4ANG - chains A and C of the 5 polymer chains in the assembly; structure by X-ray diffraction, 3.50 A resolution.

== Chain A (and C) ==
Name: Coat protein
From: Pseudomonas phage PRR1
Notes: chain C of this document is another copy of the same molecule, construct and numbering; everything in this record applies to it too
UniProtKB: P03616 (COAT_BPPRR); residues 1-131 here = UniProt positions 1-131
Chain sequence (131 residues; each row starts with the number of its first residue):
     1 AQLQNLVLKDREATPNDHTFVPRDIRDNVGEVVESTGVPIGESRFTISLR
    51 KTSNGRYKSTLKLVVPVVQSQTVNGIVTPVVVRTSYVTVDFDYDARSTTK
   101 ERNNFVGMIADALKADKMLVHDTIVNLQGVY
Construct notes: conflict Lys-117 (Leu in P03616)
Swiss-Prot annotation at these positions:
  - binding site (Ca(2+)): Gln-2, Tyr-131

== How chain A and chain C interact ==
Pairs across the interface (18):
  Ala-1(A) / Gln-2(C)
  Gln-2(A) / Gln-2(C)
  Leu-3(A) / Gln-2(C)
  Asp-24(A) / Asn-28(C)
  Ile-25(A) / Asn-28(C)
  Arg-26(A) / Asn-28(C)
  Arg-26(A) / Leu-49(C)
  Gly-37(A) / Ser-97(C)
  Gly-37(A) / Thr-99(C)
  Gly-37(A) / Arg-102(C)  hydrogen bond (backbone-side chain)
  Val-38(A) / Ala-95(C)
  Val-38(A) / Arg-96(C)
  Val-38(A) / Ser-97(C)
  Pro-39(A) / Tyr-57(C)
  Pro-39(A) / Ala-95(C)
  Pro-39(A) / Ser-97(C)
  Ile-40(A) / Ala-95(C)
  Ile-40(A) / Arg-96(C)
Interface residues without a listed pair, chain A (12 interface residues in all): Arg-23, Glu-42
Interface residues without a listed pair, chain C (10 interface residues in all): Thr-98

== Summary ==
The interface between chain A and chain C involves 12 residues on one side and 10 on the other; the contacts
include 1 hydrogen bond. The hydrogen-bonded pair is Gly-37(A)/Arg-102(C). Curated annotation (UniProt) lists
Ca2+-binding residues Gln-2(A) and Tyr-131(A) on chain A.
Chain A and chain C are both Coat protein (Pseudomonas phage PRR1); the structure, Small RNA phage PRR1 in
complex with an RNA operator fragment, was determined by X-ray diffraction.
